PDB entry 9DGG | electron microscopy, 2.98 A resolution | chains C and J of the 12 polymer chains in the assembly

[Chain C]
Molecule: Histone H2A type 1
Source organism: Xenopus laevis
UniProtKB: P06897 (H2A1_XENLA); residues 0-129 here correspond to UniProt positions 1-130 (UniProt number = residue number + 1)
Sequence (130 residues; numbered 0 to 129; the number before each row is that of its first residue; numbering starts at 0):
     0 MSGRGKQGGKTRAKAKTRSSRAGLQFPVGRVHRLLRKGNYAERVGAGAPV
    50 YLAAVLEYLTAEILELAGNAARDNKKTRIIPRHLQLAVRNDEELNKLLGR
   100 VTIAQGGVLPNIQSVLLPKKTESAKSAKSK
Not modelled in the structure: 0-11, 119-129
Sequence notes: engineered mutation Arg99 (Gly100 in P06897)
UniProt features mapped onto this chain:
  - modified residue: Ser1 (N-acetylserine), Lys5 (N6-(2-hydroxyisobutyryl)lysine), Lys9 (N6-(2-hydroxyisobutyryl)lysine), Lys36 (N6-(2-hydroxyisobutyryl)lysine), Lys74 (N6-(2-hydroxyisobutyryl)lysine), Lys75 (N6-(2-hydroxyisobutyryl)lysine), Lys95 (N6-(2-hydroxyisobutyryl)lysine), Gln104 (N5-methylglutamine), Lys118 (N6-(2-hydroxyisobutyryl)lysine)
  - cross-link (Glycyl lysine isopeptide (Lys-Gly)): Lys13 (interchain with G-Cter in ubiquitin), Lys15 (interchain with G-Cter in ubiquitin), Lys119 (interchain with G-Cter in ubiquitin)

[Chain J]
Molecule: 187-nt DNA strand
Source organism: synthetic construct
Sequence (187 nucleotides; each row starts with the number of its first residue):
     1 ATCGGGTGATGCCCGATCCCCTGGAGAATCCCGGTGCCGAGGCCGCTCAA
    51 TTGGTCGTAGACAGCTCTAGCACCGCTTAAACGCACGTACGCGCTGTCCC
   101 CCGCGTTTTAACCGCCAAGGGGATTACTCCCTAGTCTCCAGGCACGTGTC
   151 AGATATATACATCCTGTTCCAGTGCCGGTGTCGCGAT
Not modelled in the structure: 1-23, 167-187

[Interface between chain C and chain J]
Residue-residue contacts - 14 pairs, chain C then chain J:
  Arg29(C) - DC143(J)  salt bridge to the phosphate
  Arg35(C) - DA133(J)  salt bridge to the phosphate
  Arg42(C) - DT132(J)  sugar contact
  Arg42(C) - DA133(J)  phosphate contact
  Val43(C) - DT132(J)  sugar contact
  Val43(C) - DA133(J)  hydrogen bond to the phosphate
  Gly44(C) - DT132(J)  phosphate contact
  Ala45(C) - DT132(J)  hydrogen bond to the phosphate
  Lys75(C) - DG152(J)  phosphate contact
  Lys75(C) - DA153(J)  salt bridge to the phosphate
  Thr76(C) - DA151(J)  hydrogen bond to the phosphate
  Thr76(C) - DG152(J)  phosphate contact
  Arg77(C) - DA151(J)  sugar contact
  Arg77(C) - DG152(J)  phosphate contact
Other interface residues (no listed pair), chain C (12 interface residues in all): His31, Glu41, Lys74
Other interface residues (no listed pair), chain J (7 interface residues in all): DG142

[In short]
12 residues of chain C face 7 of chain J across their interface, with 3 hydrogen bonds and 3 salt bridges.
Among the polar pairs are Val43(C)-DA133(J), Ala45(C)-DT132(J) and Thr76(C)-DA151(J).
Here chain C is Histone H2A type 1 (Xenopus laevis) and chain J is a 187-nt DNA strand (synthetic construct).
Entry 9DGG (ncPRC1RYBP bound to unmodified nucleosome) was determined by electron microscopy.
